Entry 8R5G (electron microscopy, 4.28 A resolution (low resolution: residue-level contacts below are approximate; hydrogen-bond / salt-bridge calls are withheld)); this record covers chains G and N of the 12 polymer chains in the assembly.

[Chain G]
Name: Baseplate hub assembly protein
Organism: Staphylococcus phage 812
Reference sequence: A1YTN9 (A1YTN9_9CAUD); residues 1-278 here = UniProt positions 1-278
Amino-acid sequence (278 residues; each row starts with the number of its first residue):
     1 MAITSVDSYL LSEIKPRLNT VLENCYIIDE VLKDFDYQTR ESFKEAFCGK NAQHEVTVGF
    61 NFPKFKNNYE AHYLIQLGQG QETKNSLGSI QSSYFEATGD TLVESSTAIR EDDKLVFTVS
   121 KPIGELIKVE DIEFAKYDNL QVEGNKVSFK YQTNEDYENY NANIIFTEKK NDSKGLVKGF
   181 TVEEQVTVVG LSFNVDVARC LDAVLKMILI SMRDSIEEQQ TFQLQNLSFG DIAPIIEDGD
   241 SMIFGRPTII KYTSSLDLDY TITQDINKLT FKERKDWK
Not modelled in the structure: 1, 277-278

[Chain N]
Name: Major tail sheath protein
Organism: Staphylococcus phage 812
Reference sequence: A0A0U1WZ79 (A0A0U1WZ79_9CAUD); residues 1-587 here = UniProt positions 1-587
Amino-acid sequence (587 residues; row label = number of the first residue in the row):
     1 MAVEPFPRRP ITRPHASIEV DTSGIGGSAG SSEKVFCLIG QAEGGEPNTV YELRNYSQAK
    61 RLFRSGELLD AIELAWGSNP NYTAGRILAM RIEDAKPASA EIGGLKITSK IYGNVANNIQ
   121 VGLEKNTLSD SLRLRVIFQD DRFNEVYDNI GNIFTIKYKG EEANATFSVE HDEETQKASR
   181 LVLKVGDQEV KSYDLTGGAY DYTNAIITDI NQLPDFEAKL SPFGDKNLES SKLDKIENAN
   241 IKDKAVYVKA VFGDLEKQTA YNGIVSFEQL NAEGEVPSNV EVEAGEESAT VTATSPIKTI
   301 EPFELTKLKG GTNGEPPATW ADKLDKFAHE GGYYIVPLSS KQSVHAEVAS FVKERSDAGE
   361 PMRAIVGGGF NESKEQLFGR QASLSNPRVS LVANSGTFVM DDGRKNHVPA YMVAVALGGL
   421 ASGLEIGESI TFKPLRVSSL DQIYESIDLD ELNENGIISI EFVRNRTNTF FRIVDDVTTF
   481 NDKSDPVKAE MAVGEANDFL VSELKVQLED QFIGTRTINT SASIIKDFIQ SYLGRKKRDN
   541 EIQDFPAEDV QVIVEGNEAR ISMTVYPIRS FKKISVSLVY KQQTLQA
Not modelled in the structure: 1, 274-293, 584-587

[Chain G / chain N interface]
Residue-residue contacts (28):
  D131(G) - S521(N)
  D131(G) - A522(N)
  D131(G) - I553(N)
  D131(G) - V554(N)
  I132(G) - V552(N)
  I132(G) - I553(N)
  E133(G) - A522(N)
  E133(G) - S523(N)
  E133(G) - K526(N)
  E133(G) - Q551(N)
  E133(G) - V552(N)
  A135(G) - D549(N)
  A135(G) - V550(N)
  A135(G) - Q551(N)
  K136(G) - E548(N)
  Y137(G) - D549(N)
  Y137(G) - Q551(N)
  Y137(G) - S562(N)
  D138(G) - Q551(N)
  T153(G) - R560(N)
  N154(G) - Q551(N)
  N154(G) - I553(N)
  N154(G) - R560(N)
  Y157(G) - I553(N)
  Y157(G) - E555(N)
  Y157(G) - R560(N)
  Y160(G) - V554(N)
  Y160(G) - E555(N)
The authors on this interface:
  - interface residues, chain N: A522(N), Q551(N)

[In short]
11 residues of chain G and 14 residues of chain N are in contact. The paper reports interface residues A522(N)
and Q551(N).
Chain G is Baseplate hub assembly protein and chain N is Major tail sheath protein, both from Staphylococcus
phage 812; the structure, Neck-tail junction of phage 812 virion (C6), was determined by electron microscopy
together with 8Q01, 8Q1I, 8Q7D, 8QEK, 8QEM, 8QJE, 8QKH and 8R69 from the same study.
